Entry 5L6M (X-ray diffraction, 1.90 A resolution); this record covers chains F and H of the 8 polymer chains in the assembly.

# Chain F
Molecule: Ribonuclease VapC
Source organism: Caulobacter crescentus (strain ATCC 19089 / CB15)
Notes: EC 3.1.-.-
UniProtKB: Q9AC35 (Q9AC35_CAUCR); residue numbers follow UniProt; this construct covers 1-128
Amino-acid sequence (128 residues; numbered 1 to 128; the number before each row is that of its first residue):
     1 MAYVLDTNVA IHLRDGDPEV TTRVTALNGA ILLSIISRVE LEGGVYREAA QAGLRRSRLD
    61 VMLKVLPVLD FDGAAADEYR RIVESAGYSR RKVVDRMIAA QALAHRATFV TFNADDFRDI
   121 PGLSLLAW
Unresolved in the structure: 1

# Chain H
Molecule: VapB family protein
Source organism: Caulobacter crescentus (strain ATCC 19089 / CB15)
UniProtKB: Q9AC34 (Q9AC34_CAUCR); residues 2-72 here = UniProt positions 2-72
Amino-acid sequence (78 residues; each row starts with the number of its first residue; numbers below 1 keep their minus sign (Met-5 is residue -5)):
    -5 MHHHHHHARA TGKTFRSGNS EAVRLPRDLA FGADVELTLI RSGDVLTIYP SKGSIADLVA
    55 TLNQMPRPDS VEIRDEDL
Unresolved in the structure: -5 to 0, 71-72
Differences from the reference sequence: initiating methionine (-5); expression tag (-4 to 1)
Ligand contacts: malonate ion (MLI): Glu66, Ile67, Arg68, Asp69

# Interface between chain F and chain H
Residue-residue contacts - 25 pairs, chain F then chain H:
  Asn28(F) - His1(H)  hydrogen bond (backbone-backbone)
  Leu32(F) - Val39(H)  hydrophobic
  Pro67(F) - Asp38(H)
  Pro67(F) - Val39(H)  hydrophobic
  Val68(F) - Ser36(H)
  Val68(F) - Gly37(H)
  Val68(F) - Asp38(H)  hydrogen bond (backbone-backbone)
  Leu69(F) - Ser36(H)
  Leu69(F) - Val39(H)  hydrophobic
  Asp70(F) - Ser36(H)  hydrogen bond (backbone-backbone)
  Asp70(F) - Gly37(H)
  Asp72(F) - Arg35(H)
  Asp72(F) - Ser36(H)  hydrogen bond
  Ala74(F) - Ile34(H)  hydrophobic
  Ser85(F) - Met59(H)
  Ser85(F) - Pro60(H)
  Ala104(F) - Ile34(H)
  His105(F) - Ile34(H)
  His105(F) - Ser36(H)  hydrogen bond
  His105(F) - Val39(H)
  His105(F) - Thr41(H)  hydrogen bond
  Arg106(F) - Tyr43(H)
  Pro121(F) - Gln58(H)
  Pro121(F) - Met59(H)  hydrophobic
  Gly122(F) - Gln58(H)
Interface residues without a listed pair, chain F (15 interface residues in all): Leu66

# In short
15 residues of chain F face 12 of chain H across their interface, with 6 hydrogen bonds. Among the polar pairs
are Asp72(F)-Ser36(H), His105(F)-Ser36(H) and His105(F)-Thr41(H). Chain H binds malonate ion.
Here chain F is Ribonuclease VapC and chain H is VapB family protein, both from Caulobacter crescentus (strain
ATCC 19089 / CB15). Entry 5L6M (Structure of Caulobacter crescentus VapBC1 (VapB1deltaC:VapC1 form)) was
determined by X-ray diffraction (same publication as 5K8J and 5L6L).
